4KKU - chain A; structure by X-ray diffraction, 2.35 A resolution.

== Chain A ==
Name: Membrane fusion protein
From: Borrelia burgdorferi
UniProt: O51166 (O51166_BORBU); residue numbers follow UniProt; this construct covers 26-317
Sequence (296 residues; row label = number of the first residue in the row):
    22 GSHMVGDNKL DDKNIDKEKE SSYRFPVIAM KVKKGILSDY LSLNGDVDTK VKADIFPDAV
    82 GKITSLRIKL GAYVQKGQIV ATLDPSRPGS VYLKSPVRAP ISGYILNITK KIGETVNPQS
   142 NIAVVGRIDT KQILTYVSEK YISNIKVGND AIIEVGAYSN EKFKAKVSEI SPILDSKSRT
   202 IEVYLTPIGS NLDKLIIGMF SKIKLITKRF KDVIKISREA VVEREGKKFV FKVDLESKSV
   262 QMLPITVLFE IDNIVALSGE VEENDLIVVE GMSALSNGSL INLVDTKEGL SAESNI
Disordered / not traced: 22-43, 107-114
Differences from the reference sequence: expression tag (22-25)
Modified positions: Mse-25 (selenomethionine); Mse-51, Mse-220, Mse-263, Mse-293 (selenomethionine; parent Met)
What the authors report for this chain:
  - conformationally variable residues (order/disorder transition): Pro-106 to Leu-114

== In short ==
The paper reports conformational variability at Pro-106.
Chain A is Membrane fusion protein (Borrelia burgdorferi); the structure, Structure of BesA (Selenomethinone
derivative - P212121), was determined by X-ray diffraction together with 4KKS from the same study.
